6E9X - chains C and L of the 21 polymer chains in the assembly; structure by electron microscopy, 7.80 A resolution (low resolution: residue-level contacts below are approximate; hydrogen-bond / salt-bridge calls are withheld).

== Chain C (and L) ==
Molecule: DHF91 filament
Source organism: synthetic construct
Notes: chain L of this document is another copy of the same molecule, construct and numbering; everything in this record applies to it too
Amino-acid sequence (168 residues; each row starts with the number of its first residue):
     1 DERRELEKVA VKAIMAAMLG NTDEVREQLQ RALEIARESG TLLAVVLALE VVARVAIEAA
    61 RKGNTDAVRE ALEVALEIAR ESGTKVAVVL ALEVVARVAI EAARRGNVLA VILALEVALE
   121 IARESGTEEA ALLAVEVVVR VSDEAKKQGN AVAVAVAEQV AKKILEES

== Chain C / chain L interface ==
Contacting residue pairs (7):
  K8(C) - E128(L)
  K12(C) - S168(L)
  M15(C) - L165(L)
  M18(C) - V135(L)
  L19(C) - A161(L)
  L19(C) - L165(L)
  K62(C) - V139(L)
Interface residues without a listed pair, chain C (7 interface residues in all): A16
Interface residues without a listed pair, chain L (7 interface residues in all): L132

== Summary ==
The chain C/chain L interface involves 7 residues from each chain.
Chain C and chain L are both DHF91 filament (synthetic construct); the structure, DHF91 filament, was
determined by electron microscopy (same publication as 6E9R, 6E9T, 6E9V, 6E9Y and 6E9Z).
